PDB entry 6BJ8 | X-ray diffraction, 1.75 A resolution | chains A and H of the 5 polymer chains in the assembly

# Chain A
Name: HLA class I histocompatibility antigen, B-35 alpha chain
From: Homo sapiens
UniProtKB: P30685 (1B35_HUMAN); residues 1-276 here correspond to UniProt positions 25-300 (UniProt number = residue number + 24)
Amino-acid sequence (276 residues; row label = number of the first residue in the row):
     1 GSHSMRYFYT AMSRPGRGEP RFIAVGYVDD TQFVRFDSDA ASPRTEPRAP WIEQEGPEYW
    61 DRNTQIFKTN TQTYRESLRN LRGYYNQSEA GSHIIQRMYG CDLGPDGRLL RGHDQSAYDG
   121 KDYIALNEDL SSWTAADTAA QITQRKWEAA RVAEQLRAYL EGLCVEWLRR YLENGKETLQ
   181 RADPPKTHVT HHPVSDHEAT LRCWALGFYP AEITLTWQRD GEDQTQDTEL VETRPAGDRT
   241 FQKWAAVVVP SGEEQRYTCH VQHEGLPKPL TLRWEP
Disordered / not traced: 1-2
Disulfides: Cys-101/Cys-164, Cys-203/Cys-259
Reported in the primary citation:
  - mutagenesis - S116F: increased expression

# Chain H
Name: TCR 55 beta chain
From: Homo sapiens
UniProtKB: K7N5M4 (K7N5M4_HUMAN); residues 102-244 here correspond to UniProt positions 107-249 (UniProt number = residue number + 5)
Amino-acid sequence (242 residues; each row starts with the number of its first residue):
     3 GVTQTPKFQV LKTGQSMTLQ CAQDMNHNSM YWYRQDPGMG LRLIYYSASE GTTDKGEVPN
    63 GYNVSRLNKR EFSLRLESAA PSQTSVYFCA SRTRGGTLIE QYFGPGTRLT VTEDLKNVFP
   123 PEVAVFEPSE AEISHTQKAT LVCLATGFYP DHVELSWWVN GKEVHSGVCT DPQPLKEQPA
   183 LNDSRYCLSS RLRVSATFWQ NPRNHFRCQV QFYGLSENDE WTQDRAKPVT QIVSAEAWGR
   243 AD
Disulfides: Cys-23/Cys-91, Cys-145/Cys-210
Sequence notes: engineered mutation Cys-189 (Ala194 in K7N5M4)

# How chain A and chain H interact
Contacting residue pairs (16):
  Thr-69(A) with Arg-96(H)
  Gln-72(A) with Ser-51(H); Arg-96(H), hydrogen bond
  Thr-73(A) with Arg-96(H), hydrogen bond
  Glu-76(A) with Asn-30(H)
  Ala-149(A) with Leu-100(H)
  Ala-150(A) with Gly-98(H); Thr-99(H), hydrogen bond (backbone-backbone)
  Arg-151(A) with Gly-98(H); Thr-99(H); Leu-100(H)
  Val-152(A) with Gly-98(H)
  Glu-154(A) with Thr-99(H)
  Gln-155(A) with Gly-97(H); Gly-98(H), hydrogen bond (side chain-backbone); Thr-99(H)
Also at the interface, not in a pair above, chain H (8 interface residues in all): Ala-50

# Overview
Chain A and chain H form an interface of 10 and 8 residues respectively, with 4 hydrogen bonds. Polar contacts
include Gln-72(A)/Arg-96(H), Thr-73(A)/Arg-96(H) and Gln-155(A)/Gly-98(H). From the paper: S116F of chain A
increases expression.
Chain A is HLA class I histocompatibility antigen, B-35 alpha chain and chain H is TCR 55 beta chain, both
from Homo sapiens; the structure, TCR55 in complex with Pep20/HLA-B35, was determined by X-ray diffraction,
deposited together with 6BJ2 and 6BJ3.
